7T3E - chain A; structure by X-ray diffraction, 1.04 A resolution.

Chain A:
Molecule: TRAP-type C4-dicarboxylate transport system, periplasmic component
Source organism: Photobacterium profundum
UniProtKB: Q6LPV9 (Q6LPV9_PHOPR); residues 1-299 here correspond to UniProt positions 24-322 (UniProt number = residue number + 23)
Amino-acid sequence (300 residues; row label = number of the first residue in the row; numbering starts at 0):
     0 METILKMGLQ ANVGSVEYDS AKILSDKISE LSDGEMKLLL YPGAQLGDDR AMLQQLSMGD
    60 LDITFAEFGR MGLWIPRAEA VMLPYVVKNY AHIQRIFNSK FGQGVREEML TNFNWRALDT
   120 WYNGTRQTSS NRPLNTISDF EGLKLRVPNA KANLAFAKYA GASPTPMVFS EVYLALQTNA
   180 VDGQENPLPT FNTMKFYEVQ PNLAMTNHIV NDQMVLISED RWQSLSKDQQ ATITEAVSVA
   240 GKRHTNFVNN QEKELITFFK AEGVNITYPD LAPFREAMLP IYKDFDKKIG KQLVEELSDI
Differences from the reference sequence: initiating methionine (0)
Ligand contacts: N-acetyl-beta-neuraminic acid (SLB): Gln-9, Ala-10, Glu-16, Asp-48, Phe-64, Ala-65, Glu-66, Arg-69, Met-81, Arg-125, Arg-145, Pro-147, Ala-149, Phe-168, Glu-184, Asn-185, Asn-210, Gln-212
From the paper describing this entry:
  - binding site for N-acetyl-beta-neuraminic acid: Arg-145
  - mutagenesis - K143E: unchanged binding to N-acetyl-beta-neuraminic acid
  - contacts within the chain: Arg-49/Asn-148

Summary:
Chain A binds N-acetyl-beta-neuraminic acid. From the paper: a binding site for N-acetyl-beta-neuraminic acid
at Arg-145; K143E leaves binding to N-acetyl-beta-neuraminic acid unchanged.
Chain A is TRAP-type C4-dicarboxylate transport system, periplasmic component (Photobacterium profundum); the
structure, Structure of the sialic acid bound Tripartite ATP-independent Periplasmic (TRAP) periplasmic
component SiaP from Photobacterium profundum, was determined by X-ray diffraction, deposited together with
8B01 and 7QHA.
